Entry 6WWH (electron microscopy, 3.80 A resolution); this record covers chains A and B of the 6 polymer chains in the assembly.

[Chain A]
Protein: Tubulin alpha-1B chain
From: Sus scrofa
Reference sequence: Q2XVP4 (TBA1B_PIG); residue numbers follow UniProt; this construct covers 1-451
Sequence (451 residues; each row starts with the number of its first residue):
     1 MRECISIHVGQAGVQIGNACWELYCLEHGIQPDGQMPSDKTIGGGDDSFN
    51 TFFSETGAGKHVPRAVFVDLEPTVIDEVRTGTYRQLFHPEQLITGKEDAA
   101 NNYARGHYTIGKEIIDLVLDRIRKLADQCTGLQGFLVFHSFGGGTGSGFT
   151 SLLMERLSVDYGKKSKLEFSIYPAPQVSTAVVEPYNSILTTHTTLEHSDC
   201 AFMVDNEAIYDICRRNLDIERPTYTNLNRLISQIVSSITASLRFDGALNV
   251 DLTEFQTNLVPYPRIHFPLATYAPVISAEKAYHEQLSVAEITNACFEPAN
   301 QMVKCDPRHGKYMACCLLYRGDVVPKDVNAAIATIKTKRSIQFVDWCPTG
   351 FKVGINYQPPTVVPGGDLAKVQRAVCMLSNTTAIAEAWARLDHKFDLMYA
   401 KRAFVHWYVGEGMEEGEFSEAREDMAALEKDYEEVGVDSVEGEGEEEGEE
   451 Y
Disordered / not traced: 442-451
Bound ions: Mg2+: E71, D98 (together with GTP)
Ligand contacts: GTP (guanosine-5'-triphosphate): G10, Q11, A12, Q15, E71, D98, A99, A100, N101, S140, G143, G144, T145, G146, I171, T179, E183, N206, Y224, L227, N228
Swiss-Prot annotation at these positions:
  - motif: M1 to C4 (MREC motif)
  - active site: E254
  - binding site (GTP): G10, Q11, A12, Q15, E71, A99, S140, G143, G144, T145, G146, T179, E183, N206, Y224, N228, L252
  - binding site (Mg(2+)): E71
  - site: Y451 (Involved in polymerization)
  - modified residue: K40 (N6,N6,N6-trimethyllysine), S48 (Phosphoserine), S232 (Phosphoserine), Y282 (3'-nitrotyrosine), R339 (Omega-N-methylarginine), S439 (Phosphoserine), E443 (5-glutamyl polyglutamate), E445 (5-glutamyl polyglutamate), Y451 (3'-nitrotyrosine)
  - cross-link (Glycyl lysine isopeptide (Lys-Gly)): K326 (interchain with G-Cter in ubiquitin), K370 (interchain with G-Cter in ubiquitin)

[Chain B]
Protein: Tubulin beta-2B chain
From: Sus scrofa
Reference sequence: A0A287AGU7 (A0A287AGU7_PIG); numbering as in UniProt (aligned over 1-445)
Sequence (445 residues; each row starts with the number of its first residue):
     1 MREIVHIQAGQCGNQIGAKFWEVISDEHGIDPTGSYHGDSDLQLERINVY
    51 YNEATGNKYVPRAILVDLEPGTMDSVRSGPFGQIFRPDNFVFGQSGAGNN
   101 WAKGHYTEGAELVDSVLDVVRKESESCDCLQGFQLTHSLGGGTGSGMGTL
   151 LISKIREEYPDRIMNTFSVMPSPKVSDTVVEPYNATLSVHQLVENTDETY
   201 CIDNEALYDICFRTLKLTTPTYGDLNHLVSATMSGVTTCLRFPGQLNADL
   251 RKLAVNMVPFPRLHFFMPGFAPLTSRGSQQYRALTVPELTQQMFDSKNMM
   301 AACDPRHGRYLTVAAIFRGRMSMKEVDEQMLNVQNKNSSYFVEWIPNNVK
   351 TAVCDIPPRGLKMSATFIGNSTAIQELFKRISEQFTAMFRRKAFLHWYTG
   401 EGMDEMEFTEAESNMNDLVSEYQQYQDATADEQGEFEEEEGEDEA
Disordered / not traced: 430-445
Ligand contacts:
  - GDP (guanosine-5'-diphosphate): G10, Q11, C12, Q15, I16, N99, S138, G141, G142, T143, G144, V169, D177, N204, Y222, N226
  - taxol (TA1): E22, V23, D26, E27, L215, L217, D224, H227, L228, A231, S234, F270, P272, L273, T274, R276, Q279, R318, P358, R359, G360, L361

[Interface between chain A and chain B]
Residue-residue contacts - 61 pairs, chain A then chain B:
  Q11(A) - G244(B)
  Q11(A) - Q245(B)
  Q11(A) - N247(B)  hydrogen bond
  Q15(A) - Q245(B)  hydrogen bond (side chain-backbone)
  E71(A) - N247(B)
  P72(A) - R2(B)
  P72(A) - R46(B)
  T73(A) - R46(B)
  T73(A) - L240(B)
  V74(A) - N247(B)
  D76(A) - R46(B)  salt bridge
  K96(A) - R2(B)
  K96(A) - C129(B)  hydrogen bond (backbone-side chain)
  E97(A) - C129(B)
  E97(A) - R162(B)  salt bridge
  E97(A) - R251(B)  salt bridge
  A100(A) - R251(B)
  A100(A) - K252(B)
  A100(A) - V255(B)
  N101(A) - K252(B)  hydrogen bond
  N101(A) - N256(B)
  R105(A) - R251(B)
  Q176(A) - L331(B)
  Q176(A) - N347(B)  hydrogen bond (backbone-side chain)
  V177(A) - D327(B)
  V177(A) - L331(B)  hydrophobic
  S178(A) - N347(B)
  T179(A) - L246(B)
  T179(A) - K350(B)  hydrogen bond (backbone-side chain)
  T179(A) - T351(B)  hydrogen bond (backbone-backbone)
  A180(A) - N256(B)
  V181(A) - N256(B)  hydrogen bond (backbone-side chain)
  V181(A) - N347(B)
  V181(A) - V349(B)
  V182(A) - N256(B)
  Y210(A) - M323(B)
  Y210(A) - D327(B)  hydrogen bond
  R221(A) - S322(B)  hydrogen bond (backbone-side chain)
  P222(A) - S322(B)
  P222(A) - M323(B)
  P222(A) - K324(B)
  T223(A) - Q245(B)
  T223(A) - M323(B)
  Y224(A) - Q245(B)
  Y224(A) - L246(B)
  Y224(A) - M323(B)
  K394(A) - P346(B)
  L397(A) - E343(B)
  L397(A) - W344(B)  hydrophobic
  M398(A) - W344(B)
  K401(A) - F260(B)
  F404(A) - V255(B)
  F404(A) - N256(B)
  F404(A) - V258(B)
  F404(A) - P259(B)  hydrogen bond (backbone-backbone)
  H406(A) - V258(B)
  H406(A) - P259(B)
  H406(A) - F260(B)
  H406(A) - P261(B)
  W407(A) - V255(B)  hydrophobic
  W407(A) - V258(B)  hydrogen bond (side chain-backbone)
Interface residues without a listed pair, chain A (38 interface residues in all): D98, R214, E220, T225, R402, A403, E411
Interface residues without a listed pair, chain B (37 interface residues in all): L130, P243, A254, M257, T312, M321, E325, N348

[Overview]
38 residues of chain A face 37 of chain B across their interface, with 12 hydrogen bonds and 3 salt bridges.
Among the polar pairs are D76(A)-R46(B), E97(A)-R162(B) and E97(A)-R251(B). Chain A binds GTP. Bound to chain
B: GDP and taxol.
Chain A is Tubulin alpha-1B chain and chain B is Tubulin beta-2B chain, both from Sus scrofa; the structure,
KIF14[391-772] dimer two-heads-bound state - AMP-PNP in complex with a microtubule, was determined by electron
microscopy (same publication as 6WWE, 6WWF, 6WWG, 6WWI, 6WWJ, 6WWK and 13 further entries).
